PDB entry 1I5D | X-ray diffraction, 2.90 A resolution | chain A

[Chain A]
Name: Chemotaxis protein chea
Organism: Thermotoga maritima
Notes: EC 2.7.3.-; fragment: domain p4
UniProtKB: Q56310 (CHEA_THEMA); residue numbers follow UniProt; this construct covers 350-540
Amino-acid sequence (191 residues; row label = number of the first residue in the row):
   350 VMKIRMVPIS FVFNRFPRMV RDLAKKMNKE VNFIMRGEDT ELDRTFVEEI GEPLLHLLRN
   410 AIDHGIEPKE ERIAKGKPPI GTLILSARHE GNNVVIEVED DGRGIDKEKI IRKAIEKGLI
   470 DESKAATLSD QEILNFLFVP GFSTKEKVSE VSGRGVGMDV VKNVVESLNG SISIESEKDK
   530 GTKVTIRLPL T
Unresolved in the structure: 540
Ligand contacts: TNP-ATP (128; spiro(2,4,6-trinitrobenzene[1,2a]-2o',3o'-methylene-adenine-triphosphate): N409, A410, H413, G414, D449, G453, I454, D455, K458, I459, K462, L486, F491, S492, K494, M507, T531

[In short]
Bound to chain A: TNP-ATP.
Chain A is Chemotaxis protein chea (Thermotoga maritima); the structure, Structure of chea domain P4 in
complex with tnp-ATP, was determined by X-ray diffraction together with 1I58, 1I59, 1I5A, 1I5B and 1I5C from
the same study.
